PDB entry 1P47 | X-ray diffraction, 2.20 A resolution | chains C and A of the 4 polymer chains in the assembly

== Chain C ==
Molecule: 22-nt DNA strand
Sequence (22 nucleotides; each row starts with the number of its first residue):
     1 GTGGCGTGGG CGGCGTGGGC GT

== Chain A ==
Molecule: Early growth response protein 1
Organism: Mus musculus
UniProt: P08046 (EGR1_MOUSE); residues 102-188 here correspond to UniProt positions 333-419 (UniProt number = residue number + 231)
Sequence (87 residues; row label = number of the first residue in the row):
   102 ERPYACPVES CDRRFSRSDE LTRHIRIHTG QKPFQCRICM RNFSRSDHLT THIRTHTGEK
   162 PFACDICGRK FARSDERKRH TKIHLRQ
Swiss-Prot annotation at these positions:
  - zinc finger: Tyr-105 to His-129 (C2H2-type 1), Phe-135 to His-157 (C2H2-type 2), Phe-163 to His-185 (C2H2-type 3)
  - site (Interaction with DNA): Arg-103, Arg-114, Arg-118, Arg-124, Arg-142, Arg-146, Arg-170, Arg-174, Arg-180
Ion coordination: Zn2+ site 1: Cys-107, Cys-112, His-125, His-129; Zn2+ site 2: Cys-137, Cys-140, His-153, His-157; Zn2+ site 3: Cys-165, Cys-168, His-181, His-185

== Chain C / chain A interface ==
Contacting residue pairs - 38 pairs, chain C then chain A:
  DT2(C) / Ile-184(A)  phosphate contact
  DG3(C) / Arg-170(A)  salt bridge to the phosphate
  DG3(C) / Arg-180(A)  base contact
  DG3(C) / His-181(A)  salt bridge to the phosphate
  DG4(C) / Phe-172(A)  phosphate contact
  DG4(C) / Glu-177(A)  sugar contact
  DG4(C) / Arg-180(A)  hydrogen bond to the base
  DC5(C) / Thr-156(A)  phosphate contact
  DC5(C) / Arg-174(A)  sugar contact
  DC5(C) / Glu-177(A)  base contact
  DC5(C) / Arg-180(A)  base contact
  DG6(C) / Arg-142(A)  hydrogen bond to the phosphate
  DG6(C) / His-153(A)  salt bridge to the phosphate
  DG6(C) / Arg-174(A)  hydrogen bond to the base
  DT7(C) / Arg-142(A)  salt bridge to the phosphate
  DT7(C) / Phe-144(A)  phosphate contact
  DT7(C) / His-149(A)  stacking on the base
  DT7(C) / Arg-174(A)  hydrogen bond to the base
  DG8(C) / Ile-128(A)  phosphate contact
  DG8(C) / Ser-145(A)  hydrogen bond to the phosphate
  DG8(C) / Arg-146(A)  base contact
  DG8(C) / His-149(A)  hydrogen bond to the base
  DG9(C) / Arg-114(A)  salt bridge to the phosphate
  DG9(C) / Arg-124(A)  base contact
  DG9(C) / His-125(A)  salt bridge to the phosphate
  DG9(C) / Arg-146(A)  hydrogen bond to the base
  DG10(C) / Arg-103(A)  salt bridge to the phosphate
  DG10(C) / Arg-114(A)  salt bridge to the phosphate
  DG10(C) / Phe-116(A)  phosphate contact
  DG10(C) / Glu-121(A)  sugar contact
  DG10(C) / Arg-124(A)  hydrogen bond to the base
  DG10(C) / Arg-146(A)  base contact
  DC11(C) / Arg-103(A)  salt bridge to the phosphate
  DC11(C) / Arg-118(A)  base contact
  DC11(C) / Glu-121(A)  base contact
  DC11(C) / Arg-124(A)  base contact
  DG12(C) / Arg-118(A)  hydrogen bond to the base
  DG13(C) / Arg-118(A)  base contact
Other interface residues (no listed pair), chain A (27 interface residues in all): Ser-117, Lys-133, Asp-148, Thr-152, Lys-161

== Overview ==
12 residues of chain C face 27 of chain A across their interface; the contacts include 9 hydrogen bonds, 9
salt bridges and 1 aromatic stacking contact. Polar contacts include DG4(C)/Arg-180(A), DG6(C)/Arg-174(A) and
DT7(C)/Arg-174(A). Cys-107(A), Cys-112(A), His-125(A) and His-129(A) form the Zn2+ site 1.
Chain C is a 22-nt DNA strand and chain A is Early growth response protein 1 (Mus musculus); the structure,
Crystal Structure of tandem Zif268 molecules complexed to DNA, was determined by X-ray diffraction.
